PDB entry 9LVJ | electron microscopy, 3.82 A resolution | chains A and C of the 18 polymer chains in the assembly

Chain A:
Name: GATOR2 complex protein MIOS
Source organism: Homo sapiens
Reference sequence: Q9NXC5 (MIOS_HUMAN); residue numbers follow UniProt; this construct covers 1-875
Amino-acid sequence (875 residues; row label = number of the first residue in the row):
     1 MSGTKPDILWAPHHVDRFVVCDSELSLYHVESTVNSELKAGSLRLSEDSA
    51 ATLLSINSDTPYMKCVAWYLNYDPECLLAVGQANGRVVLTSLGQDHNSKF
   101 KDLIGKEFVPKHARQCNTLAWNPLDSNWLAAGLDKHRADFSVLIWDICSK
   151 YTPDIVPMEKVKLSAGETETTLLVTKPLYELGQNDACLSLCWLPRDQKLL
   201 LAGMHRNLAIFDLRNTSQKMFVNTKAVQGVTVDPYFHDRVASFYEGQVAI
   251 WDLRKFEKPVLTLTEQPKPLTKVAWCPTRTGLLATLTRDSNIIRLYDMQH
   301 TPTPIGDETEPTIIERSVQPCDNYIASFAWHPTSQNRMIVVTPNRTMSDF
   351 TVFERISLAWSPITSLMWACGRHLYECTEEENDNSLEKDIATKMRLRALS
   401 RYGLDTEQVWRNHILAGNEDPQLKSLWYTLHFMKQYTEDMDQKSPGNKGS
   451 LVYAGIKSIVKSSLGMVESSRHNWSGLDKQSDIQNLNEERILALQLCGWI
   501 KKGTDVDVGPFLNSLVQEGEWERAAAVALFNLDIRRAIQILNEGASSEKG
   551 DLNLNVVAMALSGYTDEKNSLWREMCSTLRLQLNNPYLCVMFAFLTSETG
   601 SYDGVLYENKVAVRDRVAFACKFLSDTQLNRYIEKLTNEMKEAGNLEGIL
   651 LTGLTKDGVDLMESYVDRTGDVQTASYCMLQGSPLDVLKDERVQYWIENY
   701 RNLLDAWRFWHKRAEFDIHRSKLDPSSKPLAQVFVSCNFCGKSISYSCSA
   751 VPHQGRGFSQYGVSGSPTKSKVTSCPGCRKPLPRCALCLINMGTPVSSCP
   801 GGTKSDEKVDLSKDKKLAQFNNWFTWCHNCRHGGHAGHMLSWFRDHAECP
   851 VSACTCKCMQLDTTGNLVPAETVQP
Not modelled in the structure: 1-4, 31-50, 150-174, 302-311, 441-449, 476-482, 549-551, 747-770, 797-813, 864-875
Bound ions: Zn2+ site 1: C737, C740; Zn2+ site 2: C785, C788, H835, H838; Zn2+ site 3: C827, C830, C856, C858; Zn2+ site 4: C830, H832, C849, C854
Curated features (UniProtKB/Swiss-Prot):
  - zinc finger: V735 to P781 (C4-type), L782 to T863 (RING-type)
  - binding site (Zn(2+)): C737, C740, C775, C778, C788, C827, C830, H832, H835, H838, C849, C854, C858
  - modified residue (Phosphoserine): S759, S766
  - mutagenesis: A560 (A560E: Impaired assembly of the GATOR2 complex), C785 to C788 (Impaired amino-acid-mediated mTORC1 activation)

Chain C:
Name: GATOR2 complex protein WDR24
Source organism: Homo sapiens
Reference sequence: Q96S15 (WDR24_HUMAN); residue numbers follow UniProt; this construct covers 1-790
Amino-acid sequence (790 residues; each row starts with the number of its first residue):
     1 MEKMSRVTTALGGSVLTGRTMHCHLDAPANAISVCRDAAQVVVAGRSIFK
    51 IYAIEEEQFVEKLNLRVGRKPSLNLSCADVVWHQMDENLLATAATNGVVV
   101 TWNLGRPSRNKQDQLFTEHKRTVNKVCFHPTEAHVLLSGSQDGFMKCFDL
   151 RRKDSVSTFSGQSESVRDVQFSIRDYFTFASTFENGNVQLWDIRRPDRCE
   201 RMFTAHNGPVFCCDWHPEDRGWLATGGRDKMVKVWDMTTHRAKEMHCVQT
   251 IASVARVKWRPECRHHLATCSMMVDHNIYVWDVRRPFVPAAMFEEHRDVT
   301 TGIAWRHPHDPSFLLSGSKDSSLCQHLFRDASQPVERANPEGLCYGLFGD
   351 LAFAAKESLVAAESGRKPYTGDRRHPIFFKRKLDPAEPFAGLASSALSVF
   401 ETEPGGGGMRWFVDTAERYALAGRPLAELCDHNAKVARELGRNQVAQTWT
   451 MLRIIYCSPGLVPTANLNHSVGKGGSCGLPLMNSFNLKDMAPGLGSETRL
   501 DRSKGDARSDTVLLDSSATLITNEDNEETEGSDVPADYLLGDVEGEEDEL
   551 YLLDPEHAHPEDPECVLPQEAFPLRHEIVDTPPGPEHLQDKADSPHVSGS
   601 EADVASLAPVDSSFSLLSVSHALYDSRLPPDFFGVLVRDMLHFYAEQGDV
   651 QMAVSVLIVLGERVRKDIDEQTQEHWYTSYIDLLQRFRLWNVSNEVVKLS
   701 TSRAVSCLNQASTTLHVNCSHCKRPMSSRGWVCDRCHRCASMCAVCHHVV
   751 KGLFVWCQGCSHGGHLQHIMKWLEGSSHCPAGCGHLCEYS
Not modelled in the structure: 1-14, 362-390, 402-408, 459-625
Bound ions: Zn2+ site 1: C719, C722, C733, C736; Zn2+ site 2: C743, C746, H765, H768; Zn2+ site 3: C757, C760, H785, C787; Zn2+ site 4: C760, H762, C779, C783
Curated features (UniProtKB/Swiss-Prot):
  - zinc finger: N718 to A740 (C4-type), S741 to S790 (RING-type)
  - binding site (Zn(2+)): C719, C722, C733, C736, C743, C746, C757, C760, H762, H765, H768, C779, C783, H785, C787
  - modified residue: S155 (Phosphoserine), S470 (Phosphoserine), S496 (Phosphoserine), T581 (Phosphothreonine), S594 (Phosphoserine), S598 (Phosphoserine)
  - mutagenesis: S155 (S155A: Abolished phosphorylation by AMPK; S155D: Mimics phosphorylation, leading to inhibit mTORC1 activation), M451 (M451E: Abolished interaction with WDR59 and assembly of the GATOR2 complex; when associated with E-632-633-E), F632 to F633 (Abolished interaction with WDR59 and assembly of the GATOR2 complex; when associated with E-451), C743 to C746 (Impaired amino-acid-mediated mTORC1 activation)

How chain A and chain C interact:
Contacting residue pairs - 126 pairs, chain A then chain C:
  D705(A) with H747(C), salt bridge
  W710(A) with V745(C); C746(C)
  H711(A) with W772(C)
  R713(A) with A744(C); V745(C), hydrogen bond (side chain-backbone); C746(C); H747(C), hydrogen bond
  A714(A) with W772(C), hydrophobic
  D717(A) with A781(C)
  I718(A) with C779(C); G782(C)
  P729(A) with G782(C)
  A731(A) with S720(C)
  Q732(A) with S720(C), hydrogen bond (backbone-side chain); M742(C), hydrogen bond (side chain-backbone); A744(C); S761(C); H762(C); G763(C), hydrogen bond (side chain-backbone)
  V733(A) with V717(C), hydrophobic; N718(C); M726(C), hydrophobic; A740(C); W756(C), hydrogen bond (backbone-side chain); S761(C), hydrogen bond (backbone-side chain)
  F734(A) with V717(C); N718(C), hydrogen bond (backbone-backbone); C719(C); S720(C); W756(C); S761(C)
  V735(A) with L715(C), hydrophobic; H716(C); W756(C), hydrophobic
  S736(A) with H716(C), hydrogen bond (backbone-backbone); N718(C)
  N738(A) with H716(C), hydrogen bond
  I744(A) with Q758(C)
  S745(A) with Q758(C), hydrogen bond (side chain-backbone); S761(C)
  Y746(A) with Q758(C)
  P783(A) with S712(C)
  R784(A) with A711(C), hydrogen bond (side chain-backbone); S712(C), hydrogen bond; T713(C)
  A786(A) with N694(C), hydrogen bond (backbone-side chain); N709(C)
  L787(A) with W690(C); N694(C)
  C788(A) with W690(C), hydrophobic
  L789(A) with L708(C), hydrophobic
  T794(A) with Q758(C)
  D814(A) with S790(C)
  K815(A) with Y789(C); S790(C)
  L817(A) with E788(C); Y789(C), hydrophobic
  A818(A) with E788(C)
  Q819(A) with E788(C)
  F820(A) with V755(C), hydrophobic; L766(C), hydrophobic; I769(C), hydrophobic; M770(C), hydrophobic; E788(C), hydrogen bond (backbone-side chain)
  W823(A) with V755(C), hydrophobic; C787(C)
  F824(A) with L715(C), hydrophobic; V755(C); W756(C), hydrogen bond (backbone-backbone); Q758(C)
  T825(A) with L753(C); F754(C); V755(C)
  W826(A) with L715(C), hydrophobic; V717(C); G752(C); L753(C); F754(C), hydrogen bond (backbone-backbone); W756(C), hydrophobic
  C827(A) with G752(C); L753(C)
  H828(A) with M726(C); G730(C), hydrogen bond (side chain-backbone); W731(C); S741(C), hydrogen bond; K751(C); G752(C), hydrogen bond (backbone-backbone)
  N829(A) with S728(C); R729(C)
  R831(A) with T713(C); T714(C); L715(C), hydrogen bond (backbone-backbone); V717(C); M726(C); S727(C), hydrogen bond (side chain-backbone); S728(C); G730(C), hydrogen bond (side chain-backbone)
  G833(A) with T713(C); L715(C)
  M839(A) with L753(C), hydrophobic
  L840(A) with L766(C), hydrophobic; Q767(C); M770(C), hydrophobic
  S841(A) with N691(C), hydrogen bond
  W842(A) with N691(C); K698(C)
  H846(A) with E695(C), salt bridge
  E848(A) with K698(C), salt bridge
  C849(A) with K698(C), hydrogen bond (backbone-side chain)
  P850(A) with N694(C); K698(C); N709(C), hydrogen bond (backbone-side chain)
  V851(A) with K698(C), hydrogen bond (backbone-side chain); N709(C); Q710(C)
  S852(A) with K698(C); S706(C); N709(C), hydrogen bond; Q710(C), hydrogen bond (backbone-side chain)
  A853(A) with Q710(C)
  D862(A) with V749(C); V750(C); K751(C), hydrogen bond (side chain-backbone); G752(C); H765(C), salt bridge
Interface residues without a listed pair, chain A (62 interface residues in all): E715, S721, L730, K816, H832, A836, H838, F843, C858, L861
Interface residues without a listed pair, chain C (68 interface residues in all): V697, H721, K723, C743, H748, C757, G759, C760, H778, P780, C783

Summary:
62 residues of chain A and 68 residues of chain C are in contact, with 30 hydrogen bonds and 4 salt bridges.
Polar contacts include D705(A)-H747(C), H846(A)-E695(C) and E848(A)-K698(C).
Here chain A is GATOR2 complex protein MIOS and chain C is GATOR2 complex protein WDR24, both from Homo
sapiens. Entry 9LVJ (Cryo-EM structure of Sestrin2 bound human GATOR2 complex) was determined by electron
microscopy, deposited together with 9LVK and 9LWF.
